Entry 3M08 (X-ray diffraction, 2.01 A resolution); this record covers chain A.

== Chain A ==
Molecule: Dihydrofolate reductase
Source organism: Staphylococcus aureus
Notes: EC 1.5.1.3
Reference sequence: P0A017 (DYR_STAAU); residues 1-157 here correspond to UniProt positions 2-158 (UniProt number = residue number + 1)
Amino-acid sequence (161 residues; row label = number of the first residue in the row):
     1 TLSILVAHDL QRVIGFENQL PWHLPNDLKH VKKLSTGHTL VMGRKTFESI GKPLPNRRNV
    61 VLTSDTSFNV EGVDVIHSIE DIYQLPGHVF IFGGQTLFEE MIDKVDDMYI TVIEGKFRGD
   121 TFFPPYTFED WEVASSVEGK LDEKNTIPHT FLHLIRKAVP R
Sequence notes: expression tag (158-161)
Small-molecule neighbours:
  - NADP (NAP; NADP nicotinamide-adenine-dinucleotide phosphate): V6, A7, I14, G15, F16, N18, Q19, L20, W22, G43, R44, K45, T46, L62, T63, S64, D65, H77, S78, I79, F92, G93, G94, Q95, T96, L97, F98, E100, D120, T121
  - RAR (5-(3,4-dimethoxy-5-{(1E)-3-oxo-3-[(1S)-1-propylphthalazin-2(1H)-yl]prop-1-en-1-yl}benzyl)pyrimidine-2,4-diamine): L5, V6, A7, L20, D27, L28, K29, V31, K32, S49, I50, K52, P53, L54, P55, R57, F92, T111
UniProt features mapped onto this chain:
  - binding site (substrate): L5, V6, D27, S49, R57, F92
  - binding site (NADP(+)): V6, A7, I14 to Q19, G43 to T46, L62 to D65, F92 to L97, E100, T121
What the authors report for this chain:
  - binding site for RAR: L5, V6, A7, L20, D27, L28, K29, V31, K32, S49, I50, L54, P55, R57, F92, T111
  - mutagenesis - F98Y (10-fold): decreased binding to TMP
  - mutagenesis - F98Y: unchanged binding to RAR
  - mutagenesis - F98Y: increased binding to S-enantiomer of RAB1
  - mutagenesis - F98Y: decreased binding to R-enantiomer

== Overview ==
Chain A binds compound RAR and NADP. UniProt lists 6 substrate-binding residues and 24 NADP+-binding residues.
The paper reports a binding site for RAR at L5, V6 and A7 among others; F98Y reduces binding to TMP.
Chain A is Dihydrofolate reductase (Staphylococcus aureus); the structure, Wild Type Dihydrofolate Reductase
from Staphylococcus aureus with inhibitor RAB1, was determined by X-ray diffraction, deposited together with
3M09.
